Entry 1K54 (X-ray diffraction, 1.70 A resolution); this record covers chains A and C.

[Chain A]
Molecule: Beta lactamase OXA-10
Organism: Pseudomonas aeruginosa
Notes: EC 3.5.2.6
UniProtKB: P14489 (BLP2_PSEAE); residues 21-266 here = UniProt positions 21-266
Amino-acid sequence (246 residues; numbered 21 to 266; the number before each row is that of its first residue):
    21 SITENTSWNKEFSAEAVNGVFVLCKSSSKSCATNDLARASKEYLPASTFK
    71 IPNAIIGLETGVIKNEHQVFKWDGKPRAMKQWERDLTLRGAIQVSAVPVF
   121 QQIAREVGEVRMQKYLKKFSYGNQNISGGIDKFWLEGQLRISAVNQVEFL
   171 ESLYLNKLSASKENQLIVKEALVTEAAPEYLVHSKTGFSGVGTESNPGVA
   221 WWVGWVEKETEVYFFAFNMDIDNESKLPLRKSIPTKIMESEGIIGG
Not modelled in the structure: 21, 266
Differences from the reference sequence: modified residue (70)
Modified positions: Lys70 (lysine nz-carboxylic acid; KCX)
Disulfides: Cys44-Cys51
Glycans and other covalent adducts: compound HOQ linked to Ser67
Small-molecule neighbours: HOQ ((1R)-2-(1-carboxy-2-hydroxy-2-methyl-propyl)-5,5-dimethyl-thiazolidine-4-carboxylic acid): Ala66, Lys70, Met99, Trp102, Val117, Trp154, Leu155, Gly207, Phe208, Ser209
From the paper describing this entry:
  - post-translational modification sites: Lys70
  - binding site for HOQ: Ser67
  - catalytic residues: Ser67, Lys205
  - catalytic residues: Lys70 (proposed by the authors, not directly observed)
  - mutagenesis - K70A: abolished catalytic activity
  - mutagenesis - K70A: unchanged stability

[Chain C]
Molecule: Beta lactamase OXA-10
Organism: Pseudomonas aeruginosa
Notes: EC 3.5.2.6
UniProtKB: P14489 (BLP2_PSEAE); residue numbers follow UniProt; this construct covers 21-266
Amino-acid sequence (246 residues; each row starts with the number of its first residue):
    21 SITENTSWNKEFSAEAVNGVFVLCKSSSKSCATNDLARASKEYLPASTFK
    71 IPNAIIGLETGVIKNEHQVFKWDGKPRAMKQWERDLTLRGAIQVSAVPVF
   121 QQIAREVGEVRMQKYLKKFSYGNQNISGGIDKFWLEGQLRISAVNQVEFL
   171 ESLYLNKLSASKENQLIVKEALVTEAAPEYLVHSKTGFSGVGTESNPGVA
   221 WWVGWVEKETEVYFFAFNMDIDNESKLPLRKSIPTKIMESEGIIGG
Not modelled in the structure: 21, 94-97, 266
Disulfides: Cys44-Cys51

[Chain A / chain C interface]
Contacting residue pairs (52):
  Glu86(A) with Asn176(C), hydrogen bond; Lys182(C), salt bridge; Leu186(C); Lys189(C), salt bridge
  His87(A) with Tyr174(C), hydrogen bond (side chain-backbone)
  Arg104(A) with Glu199(C), salt bridge; Glu229(C), salt bridge
  Asp105(A) with Thr230(C)
  Leu106(A) with Glu199(C); Thr230(C)
  Thr107(A) with Glu229(C); Thr230(C)
  Arg109(A) with Ala196(C); Ala197(C), hydrogen bond (side chain-backbone); Pro198(C), hydrogen bond (side chain-backbone); Leu201(C)
  Gly110(A) with Pro198(C)
  Gln113(A) with Pro198(C)
  Tyr174(A) with His87(C), hydrogen bond (backbone-side chain)
  Asn176(A) with Glu86(C), hydrogen bond
  Lys182(A) with Glu86(C), salt bridge; Glu183(C)
  Glu183(A) with Lys182(C); Glu183(C); Leu186(C)
  Leu186(A) with Glu86(C); Glu183(C); Leu186(C), hydrophobic
  Lys189(A) with Glu86(C), salt bridge; Glu190(C)
  Glu190(A) with Lys189(C); Glu190(C), hydrogen bond (side chain-backbone); Val193(C); Leu201(C); His203(C), salt bridge
  Val193(A) with Glu190(C)
  Ala196(A) with Arg109(C)
  Ala197(A) with Arg109(C), hydrogen bond (backbone-side chain)
  Pro198(A) with Gly110(C); Gln113(C); Val114(C), hydrophobic
  Glu199(A) with Arg104(C), salt bridge; Leu106(C); Val114(C)
  Leu201(A) with Arg109(C); Glu190(C)
  His203(A) with Glu190(C), salt bridge
  Glu229(A) with Arg104(C), salt bridge; Thr107(C)
  Thr230(A) with Asp105(C); Leu106(C); Thr107(C)
Interface residues without a listed pair, chain A (32 interface residues in all): Asn85, Val89, Val114, Leu175, Ile187, Thr194, Glu227
Interface residues without a listed pair, chain C (32 interface residues in all): Asn85, Val89, Ile187, Thr194, Tyr200, Glu227

[In short]
Chain A and chain C each contribute 32 residues to their interface, with 8 hydrogen bonds and 10 salt bridges.
Polar pairs include Glu86(A)-Lys182(C), Glu86(A)-Lys189(C) and Arg104(A)-Glu199(C). Covalently linked compound
HOQ: at Ser67(A). The paper reports catalytic residues Ser67(A), Lys205(A) and Lys70(A); K70A of chain A
abolishes catalytic activity.
Here chain A is Beta lactamase OXA-10 and chain C is Beta lactamase OXA-10, both from Pseudomonas aeruginosa.
Entry 1K54 (OXA-10 class D beta-lactamase partially acylated with reacted 6beta-(1-hydroxy-1-methylethyl)
penicillanic acid) was determined by X-ray diffraction, deposited together with 1K55, 1K56 and 1K57.
